PDB entry 3TA3 | X-ray diffraction, 2.70 A resolution | chains C and D of the 4 polymer chains in the assembly

# Chain C
Molecule: Valpha14 chimera (mouse variable domain, human constant domain)
Organism: Mus musculus, Homo sapiens
Chain sequence (209 residues; numbered -1 to 210; 3 numbers in that range are skipped by the numbering (no residue carries them; nothing is unmodelled there); the number before each row is that of its first residue; numbers below 1 keep their minus sign (Met-1 is residue -1)):
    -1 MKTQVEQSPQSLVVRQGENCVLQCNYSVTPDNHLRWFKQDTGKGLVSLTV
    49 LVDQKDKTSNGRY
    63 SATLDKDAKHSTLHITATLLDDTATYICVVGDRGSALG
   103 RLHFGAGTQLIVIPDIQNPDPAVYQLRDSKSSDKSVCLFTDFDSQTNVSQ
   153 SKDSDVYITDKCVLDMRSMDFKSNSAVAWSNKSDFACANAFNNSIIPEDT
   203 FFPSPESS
Disordered / not traced: -1 to 0, 185, 207-210
Disulfide bonds: Cys22-Cys90, Cys139-Cys189
Residues lining bound ligands: 3TF ((2S)-1-(alpha-D-glucopyranosyloxy)-3-(hexadecanoyloxy)propan-2-yl (11Z)-octadec-11-enoate): Pro28, Asn30, Asp94, Arg95, Gly96
From the paper describing this entry:
  - binding site for 3TF: Asn30, Gly96

# Chain D
Molecule: Vbeta8.2 chimera (mouse variable domain, human constant domain)
Organism: Mus musculus, Homo sapiens
Chain sequence (241 residues; numbered 0 to 240; the number before each row is that of its first residue; numbering starts at 0):
     0 MEAAVTQSPRNKVAVTGGKVTLSCNQTNNHNNMYWYRQDTGHGLRLIHYS
    50 YGAGSTEKGDIPDGYKASRPSQENFSLILELATPSQTSVYFCASGDEGYT
   100 QYFGPGTRLLVLEDLRNVTPPKVSLFEPSKAEISHTQKATLVCLATGFYP
   150 DHVELSWWVNGKEVHSGVCTDPQPLKEQPALNDSRYSLSSRLRVSATFWQ
   200 NPRNHFRCQVQFYGLSENDEWTQDRAKPVTQIVSAEAWGRA
Disordered / not traced: 0-1
Disulfide bonds: Cys23-Cys91, Cys142-Cys207

# How chain C and chain D interact
Pairs across the interface - 83 pairs, chain C then chain D:
  Asn30(C) - Tyr98(D)
  His31(C) - Tyr98(D)
  Arg33(C) - Thr99(D)
  Phe35(C) - Phe102(D)  hydrophobic
  Gln37(C) - Gln37(D)  hydrogen bond
  Gln37(C) - Phe90(D)
  Gly40(C) - Arg107(D)  hydrogen bond (backbone-side chain)
  Leu43(C) - Phe102(D)  hydrophobic
  Val50(C) - Tyr98(D)
  Ile89(C) - Gln37(D)
  Arg95(C) - Tyr98(D)
  Gly96(C) - Tyr98(D)
  Ser97(C) - Glu96(D)
  Ser97(C) - Gly97(D)
  Ser97(C) - Tyr98(D)
  Ala98(C) - Asn31(D)
  Ala98(C) - Tyr33(D)
  Ala98(C) - Asp95(D)
  Ala98(C) - Glu96(D)  hydrogen bond (backbone-backbone)
  Ala98(C) - Gly97(D)  hydrogen bond (backbone-backbone)
  Arg103(C) - Leu45(D)
  Arg103(C) - Tyr48(D)
  Leu104(C) - Tyr35(D)
  Leu104(C) - Gln100(D)
  Phe106(C) - Tyr35(D)  hydrophobic
  Phe106(C) - Gly42(D)
  Phe106(C) - Leu43(D)
  Phe106(C) - Phe102(D)  hydrophobic
  Gly107(C) - Gly42(D)
  Ala108(C) - Gly40(D)
  Ala108(C) - His41(D)
  Ala108(C) - Gly42(D)
  Asp122(C) - His134(D)  salt bridge
  Tyr126(C) - Ser128(D)
  Tyr126(C) - Ala130(D)
  Tyr126(C) - Glu131(D)
  Tyr126(C) - His134(D)
  Gln127(C) - Ser128(D)
  Leu128(C) - Phe125(D)
  Leu128(C) - Glu126(D)
  Leu128(C) - Thr139(D)
  Leu128(C) - Val141(D)  hydrophobic
  Arg129(C) - Leu124(D)
  Arg129(C) - Phe125(D)
  Arg129(C) - Glu126(D)  hydrogen bond (backbone-backbone)
  Asp130(C) - Ser123(D)  hydrogen bond
  Asp130(C) - Leu124(D)
  Asp130(C) - Phe125(D)
  Ser131(C) - Leu124(D)  hydrogen bond (backbone-backbone)
  Ser131(C) - Glu126(D)
  Ser131(C) - Glu235(D)
  Ser131(C) - Ala236(D)
  Val138(C) - Phe125(D)  hydrophobic
  Val138(C) - Leu143(D)  hydrophobic
  Leu140(C) - Thr139(D)
  Thr142(C) - Arg192(D)
  Asp143(C) - Thr135(D)
  Asp143(C) - Arg192(D)  salt bridge
  Tyr159(C) - Leu174(D)  hydrophobic
  Tyr159(C) - Glu176(D)  hydrogen bond (side chain-backbone)
  Ile160(C) - Leu174(D)
  Thr161(C) - Asp170(D)
  Thr161(C) - Ser188(D)
  Cys164(C) - Cys168(D)  hydrophobic
  Cys164(C) - Thr169(D)
  Val165(C) - Cys168(D)
  Leu166(C) - Val167(D)
  Leu166(C) - Cys168(D)  hydrophobic
  Leu166(C) - Arg192(D)
  Asp167(C) - Ser165(D)
  Asp167(C) - Gly166(D)  hydrogen bond (backbone-backbone)
  Met168(C) - Lys137(D)
  Met168(C) - Ser165(D)
  Met168(C) - Gly166(D)
  Met168(C) - Arg192(D)
  Arg169(C) - Ser165(D)  hydrogen bond (backbone-side chain)
  Phe173(C) - Lys137(D)
  Phe173(C) - Arg192(D)
  Ser175(C) - Arg192(D)  hydrogen bond
  Val179(C) - Ser188(D)
  Trp181(C) - Leu143(D)  hydrophobic
  Trp181(C) - Ser186(D)
  Pro205(C) - Ala130(D)  hydrophobic
Other interface residues (no listed pair), chain C (53 interface residues in all): Lys41, Gly42, Val48, Gly100, Lys136, Ser137, Ser170, Met171, Ser177, Phe203
Other interface residues (no listed pair), chain D (52 interface residues in all): Tyr50, Asp59, Pro104, Lys175, Arg190, Val193, Ser194

# Overview
53 residues of chain C face 52 of chain D across their interface, with 11 hydrogen bonds and 2 salt bridges.
Among the polar pairs are Asp122(C)-His134(D), Asp143(C)-Arg192(D) and Gln37(C)-Gln37(D). Ligands of chain C:
compound 3TF. The paper reports a binding site for 3TF at Asn30(C) and Gly96(C).
Chain C is Valpha14 chimera (mouse variable domain, human constant domain) and chain D is Vbeta8.2 chimera
(mouse variable domain, human constant domain), both from Mus musculus, Homo sapiens; the structure, Structure
of the mouse CD1d-Glc-DAG-s2-iNKT TCR complex, was determined by X-ray diffraction.
